Entry 7X9Y (electron microscopy, 3.10 A resolution); this record covers chains A and S of the 5 polymer chains in the assembly.

[Chain A]
Protein: Guanine nucleotide-binding protein G(i) subunit alpha-1
Organism: Homo sapiens
UniProt: P63096 (GNAI1_HUMAN); the construct has insertions or renumbered stretches relative to UniProt, so the offset changes along the chain: 7-58 = UniProt 1-52; 463-762 = UniProt 55-354
Amino-acid sequence (354 residues; row label = number of the first residue in the row; note: 402 numbers in that range are skipped by the numbering (no residue carries them; nothing is unmodelled there)):
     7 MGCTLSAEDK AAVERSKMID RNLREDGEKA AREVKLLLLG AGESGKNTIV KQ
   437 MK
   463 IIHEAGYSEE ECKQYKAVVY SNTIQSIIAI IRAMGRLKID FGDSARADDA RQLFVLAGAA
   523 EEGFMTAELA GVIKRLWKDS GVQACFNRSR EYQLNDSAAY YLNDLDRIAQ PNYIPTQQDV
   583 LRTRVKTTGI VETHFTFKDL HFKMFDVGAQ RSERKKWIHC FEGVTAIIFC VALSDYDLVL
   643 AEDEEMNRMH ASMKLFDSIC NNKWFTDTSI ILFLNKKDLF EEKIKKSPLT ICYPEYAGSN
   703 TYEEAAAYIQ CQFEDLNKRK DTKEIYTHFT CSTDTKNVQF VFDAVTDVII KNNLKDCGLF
Not modelled in the structure: 7-8, 463-589, 641-647
Construct notes: engineered mutation Asn53 (Ser47 in P63096), Ala611 (Gly203 in P63096), Ala653 (Glu245 in P63096), Ser734 (Ala326 in P63096)
Curated features (UniProtKB/Swiss-Prot):
  - region: Lys41 to Lys52, Thr54 (G1 motif), Asp581 to Thr589 (G2 motif), Phe604 to Gly610, Gln612, Arg613 (G3 motif), Ile673 to Asp680 (G4 motif), Thr732, Cys733, Thr735 to Thr737 (G5 motif)
  - binding site (GTP): Glu49 to Lys52, Thr54, Ser559, Leu583 to Thr589, Asp608 to Gly610, Gln612, Asn677 to Asp680
  - binding site (Mg(2+)): Thr589
  - modified residue: Arg586 (ADP-ribosylarginine), Gln612 (Deamidated glutamine), Cys759 (ADP-ribosylcysteine)
  - lipidation: Gly8 (N-myristoyl glycine), Cys9 (S-palmitoyl cysteine)

[Chain S]
Protein: scFv16
Organism: Homo sapiens
Notes: antibody fragment or engineered binder
Amino-acid sequence (247 residues; each row starts with the number of its first residue; note: 11 numbers in that range are skipped by the numbering (no residue carries them; nothing is unmodelled there)):
     2 VQLVESGGGL VQPGGSRKLS CSASGFAFSS FGMHWVRQAP EKGLEWVAYI SSGSGTIYYA
    62 DTVKGRFTIS RDDPKNTLFL QMTSLRSEDT AMYYCVRSIY YYGSSPFDFW GQGTTLTVS
   132 AGGGGSGGGG SGGGGSSDIV MTQATSSVPV TPGESVSISC RSSKSLLHSN GNTYLYWFLQ
   192 RPGQSPQLLI YRMSNLASGV PDRFSGSGSG TAFTLTISRL EAEDVGVYYC MQHLEYPLTF
   252 GAGTKLEL
Not modelled in the structure: 132-149

[How chain A and chain S interact]
Residue-residue contacts - 16 pairs, chain A then chain S:
  Ala13(A) - His179(S)
  Ala13(A) - Asn181(S)
  Ala13(A) - Tyr185(S)
  Glu14(A) - His244(S)  salt bridge
  Glu14(A) - Leu245(S)
  Glu14(A) - Tyr247(S)  hydrogen bond
  Asp15(A) - Tyr185(S)  hydrogen bond
  Asp15(A) - Arg203(S)  salt bridge
  Ala17(A) - Tyr101(S)  hydrophobic
  Ala18(A) - Tyr101(S)
  Glu20(A) - Ser52(S)  hydrogen bond
  Glu20(A) - Ser53(S)
  Glu20(A) - Gly56(S)
  Glu20(A) - Thr57(S)
  Arg21(A) - Tyr102(S)
  Met24(A) - Ser53(S)
Other interface residues (no listed pair), chain S (16 interface residues in all): Tyr50, Gly54, Glu246

[Summary]
Chain A and chain S form an interface of 8 and 16 residues respectively; the contacts include 3 hydrogen bonds
and 2 salt bridges. Polar contacts include Glu14(A)-His244(S), Asp15(A)-Arg203(S) and Glu14(A)-Tyr247(S).
Curated annotation (UniProt) lists 21 GTP-binding residues and Mg2+-binding residue Thr589(A) on chain A.
Here chain A is Guanine nucleotide-binding protein G(i) subunit alpha-1 and chain S is scFv16, both from Homo
sapiens. Entry 7X9Y (Cryo-EM structure of the apo CCR3-Gi complex) was determined by electron microscopy.
